4U8V - chains A and E of the 5 polymer chains in the assembly; structure by X-ray diffraction, 2.30 A resolution.

== Chain A ==
Molecule: Multidrug efflux pump subunit AcrB
Source organism: Escherichia coli
Reference sequence: P31224 (ACRB_ECOLI); residue numbers follow UniProt; this construct covers 1-1049
Sequence (1057 residues; numbered 1 to 1057; the number before each row is that of its first residue):
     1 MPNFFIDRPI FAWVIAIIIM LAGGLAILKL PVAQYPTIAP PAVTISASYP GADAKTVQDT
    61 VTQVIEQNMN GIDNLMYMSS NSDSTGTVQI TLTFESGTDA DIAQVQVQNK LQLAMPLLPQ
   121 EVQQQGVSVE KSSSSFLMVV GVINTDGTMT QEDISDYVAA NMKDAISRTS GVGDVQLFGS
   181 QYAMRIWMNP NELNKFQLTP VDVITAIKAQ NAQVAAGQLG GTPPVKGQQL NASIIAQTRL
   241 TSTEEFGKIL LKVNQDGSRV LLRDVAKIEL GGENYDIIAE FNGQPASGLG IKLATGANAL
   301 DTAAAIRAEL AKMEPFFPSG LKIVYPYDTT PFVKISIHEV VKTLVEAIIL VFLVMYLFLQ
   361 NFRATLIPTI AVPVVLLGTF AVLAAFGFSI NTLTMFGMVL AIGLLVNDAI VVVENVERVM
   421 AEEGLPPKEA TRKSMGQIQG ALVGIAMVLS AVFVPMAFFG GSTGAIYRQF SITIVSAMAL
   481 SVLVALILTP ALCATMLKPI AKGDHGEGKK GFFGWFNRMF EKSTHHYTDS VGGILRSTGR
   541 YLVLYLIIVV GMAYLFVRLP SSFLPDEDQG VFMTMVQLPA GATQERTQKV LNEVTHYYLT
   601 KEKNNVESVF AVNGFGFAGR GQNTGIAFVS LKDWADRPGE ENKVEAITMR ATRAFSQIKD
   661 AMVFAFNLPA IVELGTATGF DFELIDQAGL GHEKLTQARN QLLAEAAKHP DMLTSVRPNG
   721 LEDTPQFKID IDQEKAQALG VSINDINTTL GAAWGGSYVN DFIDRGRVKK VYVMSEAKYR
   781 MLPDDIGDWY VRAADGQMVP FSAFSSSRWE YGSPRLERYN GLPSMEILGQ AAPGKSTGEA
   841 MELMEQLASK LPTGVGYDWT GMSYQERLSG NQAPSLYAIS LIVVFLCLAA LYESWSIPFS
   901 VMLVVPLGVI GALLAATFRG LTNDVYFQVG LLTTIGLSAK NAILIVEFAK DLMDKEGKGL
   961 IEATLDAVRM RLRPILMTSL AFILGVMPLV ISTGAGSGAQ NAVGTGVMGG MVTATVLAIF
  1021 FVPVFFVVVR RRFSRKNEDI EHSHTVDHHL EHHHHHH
Disordered / not traced: 1045-1057
Construct notes: engineered mutation Asn407 (Asp in P31224); expression tag (1050-1057)
UniProt features mapped onto this chain:
  - mutagenesis: His526 (H526Y: Partially restores chloramphenicol resistance to an AcrZ G30R mutant)
Reported in the primary citation:
  - contacts within the chain: Asn407-Lys940 (hydrogen bond), Asn407-Asn941 (hydrogen bond)

== Chain E ==
Molecule: DARPin
Source organism: synthetic construct
Notes: antibody fragment or engineered binder
Sequence (169 residues; each row starts with the number of its first residue):
     1 MRGSHHHHHH GSDLGKKLLE AARAGRDDEV RILMANGADV NAADVVGWTP LHLAAYWGHL
    61 EIVEVLLKNG ADVNAYDTLG STPLHLAAHF GHLEIVEVLL KNGADVNAKD DNGITPLHLA
   121 ANRGHLEIVE VLLKYGADVN AQDKFGKTAF DISINNGNED LAEILQKLN
Disordered / not traced: 1-14, 167-169

== Chain A / chain E interface ==
Pairs across the interface (29):
  Asp660(A) - Lys16(E)  salt bridge
  Asp723(A) - Arg23(E)  hydrogen bond (backbone-side chain)
  Asp723(A) - Trp57(E)
  Phe727(A) - Leu79(E)  hydrophobic
  Asp732(A) - Phe145(E)
  Glu734(A) - Lys147(E)  salt bridge
  Ser802(A) - Lys144(E)  hydrogen bond (backbone-side chain)
  Ala803(A) - Phe145(E)
  Phe804(A) - Phe145(E)
  Ser805(A) - Lys144(E)  hydrogen bond (backbone-side chain)
  Ser805(A) - Phe145(E)
  Ser806(A) - Asn112(E)
  Ser807(A) - Leu79(E)
  Ser807(A) - Asn112(E)  hydrogen bond (backbone-side chain)
  Arg808(A) - Leu79(E)
  Arg808(A) - His89(E)
  Arg808(A) - Arg123(E)
  Trp809(A) - Val46(E)
  Trp809(A) - Trp48(E)
  Trp809(A) - Asp77(E)
  Trp809(A) - Thr78(E)  hydrogen bond
  Trp809(A) - Leu79(E)
  Glu810(A) - Tyr56(E)
  Tyr811(A) - Arg23(E)
  Tyr811(A) - Asp44(E)
  Tyr811(A) - Trp48(E)  hydrophobic
  Tyr811(A) - Leu53(E)
  Tyr811(A) - Tyr56(E)  hydrogen bond (backbone-side chain)
  Tyr811(A) - Trp57(E)  hydrophobic
Other interface residues (no listed pair), chain A (19 interface residues in all): Lys659, Glu722, Pro725, Lys735
Other interface residues (no listed pair), chain E (18 interface residues in all): Ile114

== Summary ==
The interface between chain A and chain E involves 19 residues on one side and 18 on the other, with 6
hydrogen bonds and 2 salt bridges. Polar contacts include Asp660(A)-Lys16(E), Glu734(A)-Lys147(E) and
Asp723(A)-Arg23(E). UniProt lists one mutagenesis site on chain A. From the paper: contacts within the chain
involving Lys940(A), Asn407(A) and Asn941(A).
Here chain A is Multidrug efflux pump subunit AcrB (Escherichia coli) and chain E is DARPin (synthetic
construct). Entry 4U8V (Coupling of remote alternating-access transport mechanisms for protons and substrates
in the multidrug efflux pump AcrB) was determined by X-ray diffraction together with 4U96, 4U8Y and 4U95 from
the same study.
